6WXO - chains A and B; structure by X-ray diffraction, 1.41 A resolution.

Chain A (and B):
Name: Tfd-he
From: synthetic construct
Notes: chain B of this document is another copy of the same molecule, construct and numbering; everything in this record applies to it too
Sequence (191 residues; each row starts with the number of its first residue; numbers below 1 keep their minus sign (Met-23 is residue -23)):
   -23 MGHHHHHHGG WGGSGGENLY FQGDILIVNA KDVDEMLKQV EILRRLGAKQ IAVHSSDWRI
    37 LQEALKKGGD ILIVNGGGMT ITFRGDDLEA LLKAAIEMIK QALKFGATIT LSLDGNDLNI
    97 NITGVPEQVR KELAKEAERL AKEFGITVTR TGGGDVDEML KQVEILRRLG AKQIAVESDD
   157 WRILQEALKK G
Unresolved in the structure: -23 to -6, 167 (chain B: -23 to -16, 165-167)

How chain A and chain B interact:
Contacting residue pairs - 112 pairs, chain A then chain B:
  Leu-5(A) - Val152(B)  hydrophobic
  Leu-5(A) - Leu164(B)  hydrophobic
  Gly-1(A) - Gln149(B)  hydrogen bond (backbone-side chain)
  Asp0(A) - Arg143(B)  salt bridge
  Asp0(A) - Gln149(B)
  Asp0(A) - Ile150(B)
  Ile1(A) - Gln149(B)
  Ile1(A) - Ile150(B)  hydrogen bond (backbone-backbone)
  Ile1(A) - Ala151(B)
  Ile1(A) - Val152(B)  hydrogen bond (backbone-backbone)
  Leu2(A) - Val152(B)
  Leu2(A) - Trp157(B)  hydrophobic
  Ile3(A) - Ile49(B)  hydrophobic
  Ile3(A) - Ala151(B)  hydrophobic
  Ile3(A) - Val152(B)  hydrogen bond (backbone-backbone)
  Ile3(A) - Glu153(B)
  Ile3(A) - Ser154(B)  hydrogen bond (backbone-backbone)
  Ile3(A) - Trp157(B)  hydrogen bond (backbone-side chain)
  Val4(A) - Ser154(B)
  Val4(A) - Trp157(B)
  Asn5(A) - Glu153(B)
  Asn5(A) - Ser154(B)  hydrogen bond (backbone-backbone)
  Asn5(A) - Asp155(B)
  Glu11(A) - Arg158(B)  salt bridge
  Lys14(A) - Arg158(B)
  Gln15(A) - Asp155(B)
  Gln15(A) - Asp156(B)  hydrogen bond
  Gln15(A) - Trp157(B)  hydrogen bond (side chain-backbone)
  Gln15(A) - Arg158(B)  hydrogen bond (side chain-backbone)
  Ile18(A) - Arg158(B)
  Ile18(A) - Gln161(B)
  Leu19(A) - Trp157(B)  hydrophobic
  Leu22(A) - Gln161(B)
  Gln26(A) - Gln149(B)
  His30(A) - Glu153(B)  salt bridge
  Ile49(A) - Ile3(B)  hydrophobic
  Leu64(A) - Lys80(B)
  Glu65(A) - Ile72(B)
  Glu65(A) - Glu73(B)
  Glu65(A) - Lys76(B)  salt bridge
  Leu68(A) - Lys76(B)
  Ile72(A) - Ile72(B)  hydrophobic
  Glu73(A) - Glu65(B)
  Ile75(A) - Leu87(B)  hydrophobic
  Lys76(A) - Glu65(B)
  Lys76(A) - Leu68(B)
  Leu79(A) - Leu68(B)  hydrophobic
  Leu79(A) - Leu87(B)
  Leu79(A) - Ser88(B)
  Leu79(A) - Leu89(B)
  Lys80(A) - Leu64(B)
  Gly82(A) - Lys7(B)
  Thr84(A) - Thr86(B)
  Thr84(A) - Leu87(B)
  Ile85(A) - Ile85(B)
  Ile85(A) - Thr86(B)
  Ile85(A) - Leu87(B)  hydrogen bond (backbone-backbone)
  Thr86(A) - Thr84(B)
  Thr86(A) - Ile85(B)
  Thr86(A) - Thr86(B)
  Leu87(A) - Ile75(B)  hydrophobic
  Leu87(A) - Leu79(B)
  Leu87(A) - Thr84(B)
  Leu87(A) - Ile85(B)  hydrogen bond (backbone-backbone)
  Ser88(A) - Leu79(B)
  Leu89(A) - Leu79(B)
  Leu94(A) - Leu79(B)  hydrophobic
  Leu136(A) - Gly-12(B)
  Leu136(A) - Glu-7(B)
  Leu136(A) - Asn-6(B)
  Lys137(A) - Glu-7(B)
  Glu140(A) - Gly-8(B)
  Glu140(A) - Glu-7(B)
  Arg143(A) - Gly-8(B)  hydrogen bond (side chain-backbone)
  Arg143(A) - Asn-6(B)  hydrogen bond (side chain-backbone)
  Arg143(A) - Leu-5(B)
  Arg143(A) - Tyr-4(B)
  Arg143(A) - Asp0(B)  salt bridge
  Gln149(A) - Gly-1(B)  hydrogen bond (side chain-backbone)
  Gln149(A) - Asp0(B)
  Gln149(A) - Ile1(B)
  Ile150(A) - Asp0(B)
  Ile150(A) - Ile1(B)  hydrogen bond (backbone-backbone)
  Ala151(A) - Ile1(B)
  Ala151(A) - Ile3(B)  hydrophobic
  Val152(A) - Leu-5(B)  hydrophobic
  Val152(A) - Ile1(B)  hydrogen bond (backbone-backbone)
  Val152(A) - Leu2(B)
  Val152(A) - Ile3(B)  hydrogen bond (backbone-backbone)
  Glu153(A) - Ile3(B)
  Glu153(A) - His30(B)  salt bridge
  Ser154(A) - Ile3(B)  hydrogen bond (backbone-backbone)
  Ser154(A) - Val4(B)
  Ser154(A) - Asn5(B)  hydrogen bond (backbone-backbone)
  Asp155(A) - Asn5(B)
  Asp155(A) - Gln15(B)  hydrogen bond (backbone-side chain)
  Asp156(A) - Glu11(B)
  Asp156(A) - Gln15(B)
  Trp157(A) - Trp-13(B)  hydrophobic
  Trp157(A) - Leu2(B)  hydrophobic
  Trp157(A) - Ile3(B)  hydrogen bond (side chain-backbone)
  Trp157(A) - Val4(B)
  Trp157(A) - Gln15(B)  hydrogen bond (backbone-side chain)
  Trp157(A) - Leu19(B)  hydrophobic
  Arg158(A) - Glu11(B)  salt bridge
  Arg158(A) - Lys14(B)
  Arg158(A) - Ile18(B)
  Gln161(A) - Trp-13(B)
  Gln161(A) - Ile18(B)
  Gln161(A) - Leu22(B)
  Leu164(A) - Trp-13(B)
  Leu164(A) - Gly-12(B)
Also at the interface, not in a pair above, chain A (56 interface residues in all): Tyr-4, Ile47, Ala83, Met135, Val139, Arg144
Also at the interface, not in a pair above, chain B (57 interface residues in all): Gly-9, Gln26, Ile47, Ala83, Leu94, Leu136

In short:
56 residues of chain A and 57 residues of chain B are in contact, with 23 hydrogen bonds and 7 salt bridges.
Polar pairs include Asp0(A)-Arg143(B), Glu11(A)-Arg158(B) and His30(A)-Glu153(B).
Both chains are Tfd-he (synthetic construct). Entry 6WXO (De novo TIM barrel-ferredoxin fold fusion homodimer
with 2-histidine 2-glutamate centre TFD-HE) was determined by X-ray diffraction together with 6WVS and 6WXP
from the same study.
